9V0U - chains R and A of the 4 polymer chains in the assembly; structure by electron microscopy, 3.51 A resolution.

Chain R:
Name: Adhesion G-protein coupled receptor D1
Organism: Homo sapiens
UniProtKB: Q6QNK2 (AGRD1_HUMAN); residues 277-874 here = UniProt positions 277-874
Amino-acid sequence (598 residues; each row starts with the number of its first residue):
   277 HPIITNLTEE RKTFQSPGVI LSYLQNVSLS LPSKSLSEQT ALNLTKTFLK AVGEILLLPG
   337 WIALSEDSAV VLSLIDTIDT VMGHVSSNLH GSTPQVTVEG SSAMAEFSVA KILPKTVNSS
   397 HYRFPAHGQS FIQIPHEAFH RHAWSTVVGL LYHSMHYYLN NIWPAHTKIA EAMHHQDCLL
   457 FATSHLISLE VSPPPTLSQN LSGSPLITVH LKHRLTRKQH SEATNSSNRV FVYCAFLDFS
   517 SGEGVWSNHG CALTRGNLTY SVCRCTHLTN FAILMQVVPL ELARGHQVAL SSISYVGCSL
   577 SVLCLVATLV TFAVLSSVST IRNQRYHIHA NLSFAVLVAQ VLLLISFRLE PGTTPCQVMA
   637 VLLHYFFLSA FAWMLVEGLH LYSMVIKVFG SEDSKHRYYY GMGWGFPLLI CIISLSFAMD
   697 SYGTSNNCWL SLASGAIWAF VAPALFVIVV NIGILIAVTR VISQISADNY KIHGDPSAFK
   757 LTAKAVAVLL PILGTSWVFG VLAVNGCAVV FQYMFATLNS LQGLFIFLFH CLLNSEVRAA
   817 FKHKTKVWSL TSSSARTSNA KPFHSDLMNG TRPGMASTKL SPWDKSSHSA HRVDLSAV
Disordered / not traced: 277-545, 746-754, 781-783, 828-874
Swiss-Prot annotation at these positions:
  - region: N546 to V554 (Stachel)
  - binding site (17beta-hydroxy-5alpha-androstan-3-one): Q563, N795
  - site: L544, T545 (Cleavage)
  - glycosylation (N-linked (GlcNAc...) asparagine): N282, N302, N319, N394, N476, N501, N533
  - natural variant: P293 (P293A: Does not affect subcellular location), G294 (G294R: Does not affect subcellular location), P308 (P308S: Does not affect subcellular location), L318 (L318F: Does not affect subcellular location), S349 (S349N: Does not affect subcellular location), N364 (N364S: Does not affect subcellular location), T369 (T369M: Does not affect subcellular location), F383 (F383S: Does not affect subcellular location), V393 (V393M: Does not affect subcellular location), H397 (H397Q: Does not affect subcellular location), R399 (R399C: Does not affect subcellular location), G404 (G404A: Does not affect subcellular location), 57 further natural variant entries in UniProt
  - mutagenesis: H543 (H543D: Increased G protein-coupled receptor signaling; H543R: Does not affect membrane trafficking and basal activity. Abolished autoproteolytic cleavage), L544 (L544N: Increased G protein-coupled receptor signaling), T545 (T545A: Decreased autoproteolytic cleavage and decreased G-protein coupled receptor activity; does not affect subcellular location), N546 (N546A: Strongly decreased G protein-coupled receptor signaling), F547 (F547A: Strongly decreased G protein-coupled receptor signaling), I549 (I549A: Strongly decreased G protein-coupled receptor signaling), L550 (L550A: Abolishes G-protein coupled receptor activity; does not affect subcellular location), M551 (M551A: Abolishes G-protein coupled receptor activity; does not affect subcellular location), V553 (V553A: Strongly decreased G protein-coupled receptor signaling), V554 (V554A: Abolishes G-protein coupled receptor activity; does not affect subcellular location), Q563 (Q563A: Decreased activation by 5alpha-dihydrotestosterone), H605 (H605A: Strongly decreased G protein-coupled receptor signaling), 32 further mutagenesis entries in UniProt
Disulfides: C632-C704

Chain A:
Name: Guanine nucleotide-binding protein subunit alpha-13, Isoform 2 of Guanine nucleotide-binding protein subunit alpha-13
Organism: Homo sapiens
UniProtKB: Q14344 (GNA13_HUMAN); the construct lacks a stretch of the UniProt sequence and is renumbered around it, so the offset changes along the chain: 16-58 = UniProt 31-73; 66-115 = UniProt 108-157; 116-230 = UniProt 168-282
Amino-acid sequence (231 residues; each row starts with the number of its first residue; numbering starts at 0):
     0 MMGSTVSAED KAAAERSKEI DKCLSREKTY VKRLVKILLL GADNSGKSTF LKQMRIIHGG
    60 SGGSGGTKGI HEYDFEIKNV PFKMVDVGGQ RSERKRWFEC FDSVTSILFL VDSSDFNRLT
   120 ESLNDFETIV NNRVFSNVSI ILFLNKTDLL EEKVQIVSIK DYFLEFEGDP HCLRDVQKFL
   180 VECFRNKRRD QQQKPLYHHF TTAINTENAR LIFRDVKDTI LHDNLKQLML Q
Disordered / not traced: 0-8, 56-67, 166-167, 190, 229-230
Construct notes: initiating methionine (0); expression tag (1-15); conflict D42 (Gly57 in Q14344), N43 (Glu58 in Q14344), D111 (Ser153 in Q14344), D114 (Glu156 in Q14344), D124 (Ile176 in Q14344), A208 (Ile260 in Q14344), I211 (Val263 in Q14344); linker (59-65)
Swiss-Prot annotation at these positions:
  - region: K35 to A41, S44 to T48 (G1 motif)
  - binding site (Mg(2+)): S47
  - binding site (GTP): S121

Interface between chain R and chain A:
Pairs across the interface (22; chain R residue first):
  N599(R) - Q226(A)
  R601(R) - Q226(A)  hydrogen bond
  L657(R) - L227(A)  hydrophobic
  M660(R) - N223(A)
  M660(R) - L227(A)  hydrophobic
  V661(R) - L220(A)
  V661(R) - L227(A)  hydrophobic
  I662(R) - K216(A)
  V664(R) - K216(A)
  V664(R) - I219(A)  hydrophobic
  V664(R) - L220(A)
  V664(R) - N223(A)
  F665(R) - V34(A)  hydrophobic
  F665(R) - V79(A)  hydrophobic
  F665(R) - F212(A)  hydrophobic
  F665(R) - V215(A)  hydrophobic
  F665(R) - K216(A)
  F665(R) - I219(A)  hydrophobic
  I738(R) - L224(A)  hydrophobic
  I738(R) - M228(A)  hydrophobic
  I741(R) - H221(A)
  V764(R) - M228(A)  hydrophobic
Interface residues without a listed pair, chain R (15 interface residues in all): S667, V737, A761, N810
Interface residues without a listed pair, chain A (15 interface residues in all): F81, D217

Overview:
Chain R and chain A each contribute 15 residues to their interface, with 1 hydrogen bond. Its one
hydrogen-bonded contact is R601(R)-Q226(A).
Chain R is Adhesion G-protein coupled receptor D1 and chain A is Guanine nucleotide-binding protein subunit
alpha-13, Isoform 2 of Guanine nucleotide-binding protein subunit alpha-13, both from Homo sapiens; the
structure, GPR133-Gain-miniG13 complex, was determined by electron microscopy.
